Entry 4H9N (X-ray diffraction, 1.95 A resolution); this record covers chains A and C of the 3 polymer chains in the assembly.

== Chain A ==
Molecule: Histone H3.3
Organism: Homo sapiens
UniProt: P84243 (H33_HUMAN); residues 1-135 here correspond to UniProt positions 2-136 (UniProt number = residue number + 1)
Sequence (135 residues; each row starts with the number of its first residue):
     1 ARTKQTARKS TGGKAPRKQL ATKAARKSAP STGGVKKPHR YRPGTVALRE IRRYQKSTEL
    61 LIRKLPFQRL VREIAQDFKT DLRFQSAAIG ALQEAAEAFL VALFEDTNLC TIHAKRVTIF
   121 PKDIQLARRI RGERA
Not modelled in the structure: 1-36, 135
Sequence notes: engineered mutation Ala96 (Ser97 in P84243), Phe99 (Tyr100 in P84243), Ala102 (Gly103 in P84243), Thr111 (Ala112 in P84243), Phe120 (Met121 in P84243)
Swiss-Prot annotation at these positions:
  - site: Ser31 (Interaction with ZMYND11)
  - modified residue: Arg2 (Asymmetric dimethylarginine), Thr3 (Phosphothreonine), Lys4 (Allysine), Gln5 (5-glutamyl dopamine), Thr6 (Phosphothreonine), Arg8 (Citrulline), Lys9 (N6,N6,N6-trimethyllysine), Ser10 (ADP-ribosylserine), Thr11 (Phosphothreonine), Lys14 (N6-(2-hydroxyisobutyryl)lysine), Arg17 (Asymmetric dimethylarginine), Lys18 (N6-(2-hydroxyisobutyryl)lysine), Lys23 (N6-(2-hydroxyisobutyryl)lysine), Arg26 (Citrulline), Lys27 (N6,N6,N6-trimethyllysine), Ser28 (ADP-ribosylserine), Ser31 (Phosphoserine), Lys36 (N6,N6,N6-trimethyllysine), Lys37 (N6-methyllysine), Tyr41 (Phosphotyrosine) and 9 more in UniProt
  - lipidation: Lys18 (N6-decanoyllysine)

== Chain C ==
Molecule: Death domain-associated protein 6
Organism: Homo sapiens
UniProt: Q9UER7 (DAXX_HUMAN); residues 178-389 here = UniProt positions 178-389
Sequence (212 residues; numbered 178 to 389; the number before each row is that of its first residue):
   178 SPRTRGSRRQ IQRLEQLLAL YVAEIRRLQE KELDLSELDD PDSAYLQEAR LKRKLIRLFG
   238 RLCELKDCSS LTGRVIEQRI PYRGTRYPEV NRRIERLINK PGPDTFPDYG DVLRAVEKAA
   298 ARHSLGLPRQ QLQLMAQDAF RDVGIRLQER RHLDLIYNFG CHLTDDYRPG VDPALSDPVL
   358 ARRLRENRSL AMSRLDEVIS KYAMLQDKSE EG
Not modelled in the structure: 178-181, 387-389
Swiss-Prot annotation at these positions:
  - modified residue (Phosphoserine): Ser178, Ser213
  - mutagenesis: Gln206 (Q206L: Impairs interaction with histones H3 and H4), Ser220 (S220A: Abolishes interaction with histones H3 and H4), Tyr222 (Y222A/S: Abolishes interaction with histones H3 and H4; Y222E: Abolishes interaction with histone H3.3), Glu225 (E225L: Impairs interaction with histones H3 and H4), Lys229 (K229A/L: Impairs interaction with histones H3 and H4), Arg251 (R251A: Abolishes interaction with histones H3 and H4), Phe317 (F317A: Abolishes interaction with histones H3 and H4), Arg328 (R328A: Abolishes interaction with histones H3 and H4), Asp331 (D331A: Abolishes interaction with histones H3 and H4)

== How chain A and chain C interact ==
Pairs across the interface (125):
  Pro38(A) with Ser246(C)
  His39(A) with Cys245(C); Ser246(C), hydrogen bond (backbone-backbone)
  Arg40(A) with Cys245(C); Leu248(C); Thr249(C); Gly250(C)
  Tyr41(A) with Glu192(C), hydrogen bond; Phe236(C), hydrophobic; Leu239(C); Cys240(C), hydrophobic; Lys243(C); Cys245(C), hydrophobic
  Pro43(A) with Glu192(C); Phe236(C), hydrophobic
  Gly44(A) with Glu192(C), hydrogen bond (backbone-side chain)
  Thr45(A) with Glu192(C), hydrogen bond (side chain-backbone); Ala196(C)
  Val46(A) with Leu195(C), hydrophobic; Val199(C), hydrophobic
  Glu50(A) with Arg203(C), salt bridge
  Ile51(A) with Leu232(C), hydrophobic; Ile233(C); Thr249(C)
  Arg52(A) with Thr249(C), hydrogen bond (side chain-backbone); Gly250(C); Arg251(C); Asn335(C), hydrogen bond
  Arg53(A) with Asn335(C); Phe336(C), hydrogen bond (side chain-backbone); Gly337(C), hydrogen bond (side chain-backbone); Cys338(C); His339(C); Asp342(C), salt bridge
  Tyr54(A) with Val199(C); Ile202(C), hydrophobic; Lys229(C); Leu232(C), hydrophobic
  Gln55(A) with Ile233(C); Thr249(C), hydrogen bond; Arg251(C), hydrogen bond
  Lys56(A) with Arg251(C); Asp331(C), salt bridge; Asn335(C)
  Ser57(A) with Lys229(C)
  Thr58(A) with Arg230(C)
  Glu59(A) with Arg251(C), salt bridge; Pro280(C)
  Lys64(A) with Tyr222(C); Ala226(C)
  Leu65(A) with Pro218(C), hydrophobic
  Gln68(A) with Glu214(C); Leu215(C), hydrogen bond (side chain-backbone); Asp217(C), hydrogen bond (side chain-backbone); Ser220(C), hydrogen bond; Tyr222(C); Leu223(C)
  Arg69(A) with Leu215(C); Asp216(C), salt bridge
  Arg72(A) with Leu212(C), hydrogen bond (side chain-backbone); Leu215(C); Asp216(C)
  Ala75(A) with Leu212(C), hydrophobic
  Gln76(A) with Leu212(C)
  Thr80(A) with Leu212(C)
  Arg83(A) with Leu210(C); Asp211(C)
  Phe84(A) with Lys208(C); Glu209(C); Leu210(C), hydrogen bond (backbone-backbone); Leu215(C), hydrophobic
  Gln85(A) with Lys208(C); Leu340(C)
  Ser86(A) with Leu205(C); Gln206(C); Lys208(C), hydrogen bond (backbone-backbone); Leu210(C); Ala221(C); Tyr222(C); Glu225(C), hydrogen bond
  Ala87(A) with Gln206(C), hydrogen bond (backbone-backbone); Cys338(C), hydrophobic; Leu340(C), hydrophobic
  Ile89(A) with Leu215(C), hydrophobic; Tyr222(C), hydrophobic
  Gly90(A) with Tyr222(C)
  Ala91(A) with Phe336(C)
  Gln93(A) with Tyr222(C), hydrogen bond
  Glu94(A) with Leu332(C); Phe336(C)
  Ala98(A) with Leu332(C), hydrophobic
  Phe99(A) with Leu372(C), hydrophobic
  Val101(A) with Arg328(C)
  Glu105(A) with Phe283(C); Gln325(C), hydrogen bond; Arg328(C), salt bridge
  Asp106(A) with Gln325(C), hydrogen bond
  Asn108(A) with Phe283(C); Pro284(C), hydrogen bond (side chain-backbone); Asp285(C); Phe317(C)
  Leu109(A) with Phe317(C), hydrophobic; Gly321(C); Gln325(C)
  Thr111(A) with Tyr286(C)
  Ile112(A) with Tyr286(C); Gln314(C); Phe317(C), hydrophobic
  His113(A) with Tyr286(C)
  Arg116(A) with Asp285(C), salt bridge; Gly287(C); Asp288(C), salt bridge
  Phe120(A) with Gln383(C)
  Pro121(A) with Tyr379(C); Ala380(C); Gln383(C)
  Lys122(A) with Gln383(C), hydrogen bond (backbone-side chain); Asp384(C), salt bridge
  Gln125(A) with Ile376(C); Ser377(C); Ala380(C)
  Arg128(A) with Asp373(C), salt bridge; Ile376(C)
  Arg131(A) with Gln325(C), hydrogen bond
  Arg134(A) with Met369(C)
Interface residues without a listed pair, chain A (64 interface residues in all): Leu48, Arg49, Phe67, Val71, Lys79, Leu82, Ala95, Ala102, Ala114, Ile124
Interface residues without a listed pair, chain C (71 interface residues in all): Glu207, Asp244, Ser247

== Overview ==
64 residues of chain A and 71 residues of chain C are in contact; the contacts include 24 hydrogen bonds and
10 salt bridges. Among the polar pairs are Glu50(A)-Arg203(C), Arg53(A)-Asp342(C) and Lys56(A)-Asp331(C). From
UniProt: 9 mutagenesis sites on chain C.
Chain A is Histone H3.3 and chain C is Death domain-associated protein 6, both from Homo sapiens; the
structure, Complex structure 1 of DAXX/H3.3(sub5)/H4, was determined by X-ray diffraction.
